Entry 1DKA (X-ray diffraction, 2.60 A resolution); this record covers chain A.

Chain A:
Molecule: 2,2-dialkylglycine decarboxylase (pyruvate)
Organism: Burkholderia cepacia
Notes: EC 4.1.1.64
Reference sequence: P16932 (DGDA_BURCE); residues 2-433 here correspond to UniProt positions 1-432 (UniProt number = residue number - 1)
Chain sequence (433 residues; numbered 1 to 433; the number before each row is that of its first residue):
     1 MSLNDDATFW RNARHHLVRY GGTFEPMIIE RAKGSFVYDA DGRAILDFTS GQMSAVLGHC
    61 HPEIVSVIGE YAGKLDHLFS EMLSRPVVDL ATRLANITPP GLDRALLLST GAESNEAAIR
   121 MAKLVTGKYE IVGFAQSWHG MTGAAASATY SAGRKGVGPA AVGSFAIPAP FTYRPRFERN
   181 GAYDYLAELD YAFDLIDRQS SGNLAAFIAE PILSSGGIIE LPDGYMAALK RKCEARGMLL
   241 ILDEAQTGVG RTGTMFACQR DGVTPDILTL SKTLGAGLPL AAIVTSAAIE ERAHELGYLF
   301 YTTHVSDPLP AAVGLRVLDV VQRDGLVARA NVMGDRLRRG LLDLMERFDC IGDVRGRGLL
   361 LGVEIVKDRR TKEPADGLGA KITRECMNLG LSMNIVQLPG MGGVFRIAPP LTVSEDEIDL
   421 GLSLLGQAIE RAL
Disordered / not traced: 1-2
Sequence notes: conflict His15 (Gln14 in P16932), Glu81 (Gly80 in P16932)
Covalent attachments: pyridoxal phosphate (PLP) linked to Lys272
Ion coordination: K+: Leu78, Ser80, Thr303, Val305, Asp307; Na+: Ala95, Thr98, Pro99, Leu102
Residues lining bound ligands: pyridoxal phosphate (PLP): Thr110, Gly111, Ala112, Asn115, Trp138, His139, Gly140, Glu210, Asp243, Ala245, Gln246, Ser271, Thr302, Thr303, His304

Summary:
Covalently linked pyridoxal phosphate: at Lys272. The K+ site is built by Leu78, Ser80, Thr303, Val305 and
Asp307. The Na+ site is built by Ala95, Thr98, Pro99 and Leu102.
Chain A is 2,2-dialkylglycine decarboxylase (pyruvate) (Burkholderia cepacia); the structure, Dialkylglycine
decarboxylase structure: bifunctional active site and alkali metal binding sites, was determined by X-ray
diffraction (same publication as 2DKB).
